Entry 3T4N (X-ray diffraction, 2.30 A resolution); this record covers chains A and B of the 3 polymer chains in the assembly.

# Chain A
Name: Carbon catabolite-derepressing protein kinase
Source organism: Saccharomyces cerevisiae
Notes: EC 2.7.11.1
Reference sequence: P06782 (SNF1_YEAST); numbering as in UniProt (aligned over 457-633)
Chain sequence (179 residues; numbered 455 to 633; the number before each row is that of its first residue):
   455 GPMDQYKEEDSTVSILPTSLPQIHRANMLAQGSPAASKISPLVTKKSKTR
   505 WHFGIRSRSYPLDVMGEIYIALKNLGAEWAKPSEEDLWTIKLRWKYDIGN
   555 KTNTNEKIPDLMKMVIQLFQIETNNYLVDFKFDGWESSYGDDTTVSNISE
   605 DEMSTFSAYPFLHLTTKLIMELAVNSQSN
Disordered / not traced: 455-464, 551-561, 592-607, 631-633
Differences from the reference sequence: expression tag (455-456)
Curated features (UniProtKB/Swiss-Prot):
  - modified residue (Phosphoserine): S487, S632
  - cross-link (Glycyl lysine isopeptide (Lys-Gly)): K461 (interchain with G-Cter in ubiquitin), K549 (interchain with G-Cter in SUMO)
  - mutagenesis: K549 (K549R: Decreases sumoylation of SNF1)

# Chain B
Name: SNF1 protein kinase subunit beta-2
Source organism: Saccharomyces cerevisiae
Reference sequence: P34164 (SIP2_YEAST); residues 304-415 here = UniProt positions 304-415
Chain sequence (113 residues; numbered 303 to 415; the number before each row is that of its first residue):
   303 MEYTTDIPAVFTDPSVMERYYYTLDRQQSNTDTSWLTPPQLPPQLENVIL
   353 NKYYATQDQFNENNSGALPIPNHVVLNHLVTSSIKHNTLCVASIVRYKQK
   403 YVTQILYTPIESS
Disordered / not traced: 328-334, 414-415
Differences from the reference sequence: initiating methionine (303)

# Interface between chain A and chain B
Contacting residue pairs (107; chain A residue first):
  K502(A) - D360(B)  salt bridge
  T503(A) - N353(B)
  T503(A) - S384(B)
  R504(A) - N349(B)  hydrogen bond
  R504(A) - N353(B)
  W505(A) - N349(B)
  W505(A) - L352(B)
  W505(A) - N353(B)  hydrogen bond (backbone-side chain)
  W505(A) - Y356(B)
  W505(A) - V382(B)  hydrophobic
  W505(A) - T383(B)
  W505(A) - S384(B)
  W505(A) - C392(B)  hydrophobic
  H506(A) - N349(B)
  H506(A) - L352(B)
  H506(A) - V382(B)
  H506(A) - T383(B)  hydrogen bond (backbone-backbone)
  F507(A) - Q346(B)
  F507(A) - L347(B)
  F507(A) - L352(B)  hydrophobic
  F507(A) - V377(B)  hydrophobic
  F507(A) - H380(B)
  F507(A) - L381(B)
  F507(A) - V382(B)  hydrophobic
  G508(A) - L381(B)  hydrogen bond (backbone-backbone)
  G508(A) - T383(B)  hydrogen bond (backbone-side chain)
  P515(A) - P340(B)
  L516(A) - V312(B)
  L516(A) - F313(B)  hydrophobic
  L516(A) - M319(B)  hydrophobic
  M519(A) - F313(B)  hydrophobic
  Y523(A) - I309(B)  hydrophobic
  Y523(A) - P310(B)
  Y523(A) - F313(B)  hydrophobic
  K527(A) - T307(B)  hydrogen bond (side chain-backbone)
  A531(A) - T307(B)
  E532(A) - Y305(B)
  E532(A) - T306(B)
  W533(A) - Y305(B)
  W533(A) - T306(B)  hydrogen bond (backbone-backbone)
  W533(A) - T307(B)
  W533(A) - D308(B)  hydrogen bond (side chain-backbone)
  W533(A) - I309(B)
  W533(A) - P310(B)
  A534(A) - M303(B)  hydrophobic
  A534(A) - E304(B)
  A534(A) - Y305(B)
  P536(A) - P310(B)
  E538(A) - Y322(B)
  E538(A) - W337(B)
  L541(A) - F313(B)
  W542(A) - F313(B)  hydrophobic
  W542(A) - W337(B)  hydrogen bond (side chain-backbone)
  W542(A) - L338(B)
  W542(A) - T339(B)
  W542(A) - P340(B)
  K545(A) - Y305(B)
  R547(A) - Y305(B)
  Q571(A) - P341(B)
  L572(A) - P340(B)
  L572(A) - P341(B)
  F573(A) - P341(B)
  F573(A) - Q342(B)
  F573(A) - L343(B)  hydrophobic
  F573(A) - P344(B)
  F573(A) - L347(B)  hydrophobic
  Q574(A) - T339(B)
  Q574(A) - P341(B)  hydrogen bond (backbone-backbone)
  Q574(A) - Q342(B)  hydrogen bond (backbone-side chain)
  Q574(A) - L343(B)  hydrogen bond (backbone-backbone)
  I575(A) - Q342(B)  hydrogen bond (backbone-side chain)
  Y580(A) - P340(B)  hydrophobic
  L581(A) - L343(B)  hydrophobic
  D583(A) - H380(B)  salt bridge
  F584(A) - N379(B)
  F584(A) - H380(B)
  F584(A) - L381(B)  hydrogen bond (backbone-backbone)
  K585(A) - N379(B)
  K585(A) - H380(B)
  F586(A) - N379(B)  hydrogen bond (backbone-backbone)
  S608(A) - R398(B)
  S608(A) - Y399(B)
  S608(A) - K400(B)  hydrogen bond (backbone-backbone)
  T609(A) - Y399(B)
  T609(A) - K400(B)  hydrogen bond
  F610(A) - N379(B)
  F610(A) - V397(B)  hydrophobic
  F610(A) - Q406(B)  hydrogen bond (backbone-side chain)
  S611(A) - Q406(B)
  A612(A) - V397(B)  hydrophobic
  A612(A) - Q406(B)  hydrogen bond (backbone-side chain)
  Y613(A) - Q406(B)
  Y613(A) - I407(B)  hydrogen bond (side chain-backbone)
  Y613(A) - L408(B)  hydrophobic
  L616(A) - L381(B)  hydrophobic
  L616(A) - V393(B)
  L616(A) - A394(B)
  L616(A) - Q406(B)
  L616(A) - L408(B)  hydrophobic
  H617(A) - L408(B)
  T619(A) - L381(B)
  T620(A) - L391(B)
  T620(A) - V393(B)
  I623(A) - L381(B)  hydrophobic
  M624(A) - I386(B)  hydrophobic
  M624(A) - L391(B)  hydrophobic
  M624(A) - I412(B)  hydrophobic
Other interface residues (no listed pair), chain A (52 interface residues in all): I509, G520, I524, K535, E539, L546, F615
Other interface residues (no listed pair), chain B (50 interface residues in all): L378, S395, T410

# Overview
52 residues of chain A and 50 residues of chain B are in contact; the contacts include 20 hydrogen bonds and 2
salt bridges. Polar pairs include K502(A)-D360(B), D583(A)-H380(B) and R504(A)-N349(B). From UniProt: one
mutagenesis site on chain A.
Here chain A is Carbon catabolite-derepressing protein kinase and chain B is SNF1 protein kinase subunit
beta-2, both from Saccharomyces cerevisiae. Entry 3T4N (Structure of the regulatory fragment of Saccharomyces
cerevisiae AMPK in complex with ADP) was determined by X-ray diffraction (same publication as 3TDH and 3TE5).
